PDB entry 8OEJ | electron microscopy, 7.96 A resolution (low resolution: residue-level contacts below are approximate; hydrogen-bond / salt-bridge calls are withheld) | chains D and T of the 7 polymer chains in the assembly

Chain D:
Protein: Replication factor A
Source organism: Pyrococcus abyssi
UniProtKB: G8ZHS0 (G8ZHS0_PYRAB); residue numbers follow UniProt; this construct covers 3-358
Sequence (358 residues; numbered 1 to 358; the number before each row is that of its first residue):
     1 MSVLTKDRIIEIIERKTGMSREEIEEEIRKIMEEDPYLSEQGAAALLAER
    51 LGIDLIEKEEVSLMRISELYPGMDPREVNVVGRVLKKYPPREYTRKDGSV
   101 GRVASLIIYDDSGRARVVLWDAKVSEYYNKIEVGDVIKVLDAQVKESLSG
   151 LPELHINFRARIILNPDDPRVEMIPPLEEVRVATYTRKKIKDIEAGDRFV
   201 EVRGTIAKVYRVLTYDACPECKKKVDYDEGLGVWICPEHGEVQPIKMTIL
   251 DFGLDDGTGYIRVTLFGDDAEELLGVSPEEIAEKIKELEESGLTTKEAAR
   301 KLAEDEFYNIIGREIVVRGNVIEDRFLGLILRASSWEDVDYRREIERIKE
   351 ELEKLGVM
Unresolved in the structure: 1-61, 171-185
Differences from the reference sequence: initiating methionine (1); expression tag (2)
Bound ions: Zn2+: Cys218, Cys221, Cys236, His239

Chain T:
Molecule: poly dT
Sequence (100 nucleotides; row label = number of the first residue in the row):
     1 TTTTTTTTTTTTTTTTTTTTTTTTTTTTTTTTTTTTTTTTTTTTTTTTTT
    51 TTTTTTTTTTTTTTTTTTTTTTTTTTTTTTTTTTTTTTTTTTTTTTTTTT
Unresolved in the structure: 15-34, 49-100

How chain D and chain T interact:
Residue-residue contacts - 26 pairs, chain D then chain T:
  Lys208(D) - DT8(T)
  Tyr210(D) - DT8(T)
  Arg211(D) - DT3(T)
  Tyr215(D) - DT2(T)
  Tyr215(D) - DT3(T)
  Lys222(D) - DT2(T)
  Lys223(D) - DT1(T)
  Lys223(D) - DT2(T)
  Lys223(D) - DT3(T)
  Lys224(D) - DT2(T)
  Lys224(D) - DT3(T)
  Lys224(D) - DT4(T)
  Ile249(D) - DT3(T)
  Phe266(D) - DT2(T)
  Phe266(D) - DT3(T)
  Lys296(D) - DT4(T)
  Lys296(D) - DT5(T)
  Arg300(D) - DT6(T)
  Asp324(D) - DT5(T)
  Phe326(D) - DT5(T)
  Phe326(D) - DT6(T)
  Phe326(D) - DT7(T)
  Leu327(D) - DT5(T)
  Leu327(D) - DT7(T)
  Arg332(D) - DT3(T)
  Arg332(D) - DT4(T)
Also at the interface, not in a pair above, chain D (20 interface residues in all): Cys221, Met247, Arg262, Thr264, Arg325

Overview:
20 residues of chain D face 8 of chain T across their interface. Cys218(D), Cys221(D), Cys236(D) and His239(D)
coordinate Zn2+.
Here chain D is Replication factor A (Pyrococcus abyssi) and chain T is poly dT. Entry 8OEJ (Extended RPA-DNA
nucleoprotein filament) was determined by electron microscopy together with 8AAJ, 8AAS, 8C5Y, 8C5Z and 8OEL
from the same study.
